Entry 8QC4 (X-ray diffraction, 1.58 A resolution); this record covers chain A.

Chain A:
Molecule: Salicylate synthase
From: Mycobacterium tuberculosis H37Rv
UniProt: P9WFX1 (MBTI_MYCTU); residue numbers follow UniProt; this construct covers 1-450
Amino-acid sequence (451 residues; numbered 0 to 450; the number before each row is that of its first residue; numbering starts at 0):
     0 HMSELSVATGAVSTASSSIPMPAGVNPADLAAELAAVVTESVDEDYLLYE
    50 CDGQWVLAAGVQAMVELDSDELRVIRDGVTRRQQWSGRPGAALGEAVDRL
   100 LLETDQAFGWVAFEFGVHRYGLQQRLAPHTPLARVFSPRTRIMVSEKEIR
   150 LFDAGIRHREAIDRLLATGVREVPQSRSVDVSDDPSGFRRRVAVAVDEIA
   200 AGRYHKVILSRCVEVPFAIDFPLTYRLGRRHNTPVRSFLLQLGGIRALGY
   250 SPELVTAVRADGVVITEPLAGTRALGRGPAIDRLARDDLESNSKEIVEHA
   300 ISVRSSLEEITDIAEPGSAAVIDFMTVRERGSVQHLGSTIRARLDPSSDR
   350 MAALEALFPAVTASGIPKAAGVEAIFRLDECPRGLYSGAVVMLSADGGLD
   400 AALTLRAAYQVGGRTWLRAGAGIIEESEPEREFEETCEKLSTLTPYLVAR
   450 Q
Unresolved in the structure: 0-12
Differences from the reference sequence: expression tag (0)
Curated features (UniProtKB/Swiss-Prot):
  - active site: Glu252 (Proton donor)
  - binding site (substrate): Gly270, Thr271, Tyr385, Arg405, Gly419 to Gly421, Lys438
  - binding site (Mg(2+)): Glu297, Glu431, Glu434
  - site: Leu268 (Could activate a water molecule for attack at the C2 of chorismate and involved in recognition/elimination of the C4 hydroxyl)
Ligand contacts: 5-(3-carboxyphenyl)furan-2-carboxylic acid (TXR): Lys205, Ile207, Leu268, Ala269, Gly270, Thr271, His334, Thr361, Tyr385, Leu404, Arg405, Arg417, Ala418, Gly419, Ala420, Gly421, Lys438
From the paper describing this entry:
  - conformationally variable residues (loop rearrangement): Leu268 to Lys293, Met324 to Gly336
  - binding site for 5-(3-carboxyphenyl)furan-2-carboxylic acid: Lys205, Gly270, Thr271, Tyr385, Arg405, Arg417, Gly419
  - catalytic residues: Lys205 (citing earlier work)

In short:
Ligands of chain A: 5-(3-carboxyphenyl)furan-2-carboxylic acid. UniProt lists active-site residue Glu252, 8
substrate-binding residues and 3 Mg2+-binding residues. From the paper: the catalytic residue Lys205; a
binding site for 5-(3-carboxyphenyl)furan-2-carboxylic acid at Lys205, Gly270 and Thr271 among others.
Chain A is Salicylate synthase (Mycobacterium tuberculosis H37Rv); the structure, M. tuberculosis salicylate
synthase MbtI in complex with 5-(3-carboxyphenyl)furan-2-carboxylic acid, was determined by X-ray diffraction,
deposited together with 8QN5.
